PDB entry 2YQ3 | X-ray diffraction, 3.29 A resolution | chains A and B

Chain A:
Name: BVDV1 E2
Source organism: Bovine viral diarrhea virus 1
Notes: fragment: bvdv1 e2 ectodomain, residues 1-337
Sequence (337 residues; row label = number of the first residue in the row):
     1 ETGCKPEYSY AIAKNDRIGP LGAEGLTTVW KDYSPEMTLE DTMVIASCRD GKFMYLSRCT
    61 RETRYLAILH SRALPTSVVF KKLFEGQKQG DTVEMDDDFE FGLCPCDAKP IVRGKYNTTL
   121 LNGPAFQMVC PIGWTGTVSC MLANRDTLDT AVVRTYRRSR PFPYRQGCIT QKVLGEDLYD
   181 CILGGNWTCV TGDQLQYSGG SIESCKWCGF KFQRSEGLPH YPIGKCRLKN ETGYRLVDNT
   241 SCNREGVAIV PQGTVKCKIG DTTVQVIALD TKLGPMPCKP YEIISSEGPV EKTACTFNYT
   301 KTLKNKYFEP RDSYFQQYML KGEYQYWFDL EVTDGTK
Unresolved in the structure: 1-58, 64-86, 287-293, 332-337
Disulfides: Cys-59/Cys-106, Cys-104/Cys-140, Cys-130/Cys-168, Cys-181/Cys-189, Cys-205/Cys-226, Cys-208/Cys-242, Cys-257/Cys-278
Glycans and other covalent adducts: N-acetylglucosamine (NAG) linked to Asn-117, Asn-186, Asn-230, Asn-298
From the paper describing this entry:
  - post-translational modification sites: Asn-117, Asn-186, Asn-230, Asn-298
  - binding site for N-acetylglucosamine: Asn-117, Asn-186, Asn-230, Asn-298

Chain B:
Name: BVDV1 E2
Source organism: Bovine viral diarrhea virus 1
Notes: fragment: bvdv1 e2 ectodomain, residues 1-337
Sequence (337 residues; each row starts with the number of its first residue):
     2 ETGCKPEYSY AIAKNDRI
   19A G
    20 PLGAEGLTTV WKDYSPEMTL EDTMVIASCR DGKFMYLSRC TRETRYLAIL HSRALPTSVV
    80 FKKLFEGQKQ GDTVEMDDDF EFGLCPCDAK PIVRGKYNTT LLNGPAFQMV CPIGWTGTVS
   140 CMLANRDTLD TAVVRTYRRS RPFPYRQGCI TQKVLGEDLY DCILGGNWTC VTGDQLQYSG
   200 GSIESCKWCG FKFQRSEGLP HYPIGKCRLK NETGYRLVDN TSCNREGVAI VPQGTVKCKI
   260 GDTTVQVIAL DTKLGPMPCK PYEIISSEGP VEKTACTFNY TKTLKNKYFE PRDSYFQQYM
   320 LKGEYQYWFD LEVTDGTK
Unresolved in the structure: 2-8, 17-19, 19A, 22-25, 29-40, 46-58, 65-74, 79-83, 288-291, 332-337
Disulfides: Cys-59/Cys-106, Cys-104/Cys-140, Cys-130/Cys-168, Cys-181/Cys-189, Cys-205/Cys-226, Cys-208/Cys-242, Cys-257/Cys-278
Glycans and other covalent adducts: N-acetylglucosamine (NAG) linked to Asn-117, Asn-186, Asn-230, Asn-298
From the paper describing this entry:
  - post-translational modification sites: Asn-117, Asn-186, Asn-230, Asn-298
  - binding site for N-acetylglucosamine: Asn-117, Asn-186, Asn-230, Asn-298

Interface between chain A and chain B:
Cross-chain cystine bridges: Cys-295(A)/Cys-295(B)
Contacting residue pairs (89; chain A residue first):
  Glu-245(A) / Lys-306(B)  hydrogen bond (backbone-side chain)
  Val-247(A) / Leu-303(B)  hydrophobic
  Val-247(A) / Lys-306(B)
  Val-255(A) / Lys-301(B)
  Val-255(A) / Thr-302(B)
  Val-255(A) / Leu-303(B)  hydrophobic
  Val-266(A) / Leu-303(B)  hydrophobic
  Ala-268(A) / Leu-303(B)
  Asp-270(A) / Lys-306(B)  salt bridge
  Thr-271(A) / Asn-305(B)  hydrogen bond (backbone-side chain)
  Lys-272(A) / Asn-305(B)
  Lys-272(A) / Lys-306(B)  hydrogen bond (backbone-side chain)
  Leu-273(A) / Asn-305(B)
  Leu-273(A) / Tyr-307(B)  hydrophobic
  Leu-273(A) / Leu-320(B)  hydrophobic
  Gly-274(A) / Asn-305(B)  hydrogen bond (backbone-backbone)
  Gly-274(A) / Lys-306(B)
  Gly-274(A) / Tyr-307(B)  hydrogen bond (backbone-backbone)
  Pro-275(A) / Tyr-307(B)  hydrophobic
  Met-276(A) / Thr-302(B)
  Met-276(A) / Leu-303(B)
  Met-276(A) / Lys-306(B)
  Met-276(A) / Tyr-307(B)  hydrogen bond (backbone-backbone)
  Met-276(A) / Phe-308(B)  hydrophobic
  Cys-278(A) / Phe-308(B)
  Lys-279(A) / Phe-308(B)
  Pro-280(A) / Thr-300(B)
  Pro-280(A) / Phe-308(B)  hydrophobic
  Glu-282(A) / Thr-300(B)
  Ile-283(A) / Asn-298(B)
  Ile-283(A) / Tyr-299(B)
  Ile-283(A) / Thr-300(B)
  Ile-283(A) / Trp-327(B)  hydrophobic
  Ile-284(A) / Asn-298(B)
  Ile-284(A) / Tyr-299(B)  hydrogen bond (backbone-backbone)
  Ser-285(A) / Phe-297(B)
  Ser-285(A) / Asn-298(B)
  Ser-286(A) / Phe-297(B)  hydrogen bond (side chain-backbone)
  Cys-295(A) / Cys-295(B)  disulfide
  Thr-296(A) / Glu-287(B)
  Phe-297(A) / Ser-286(B)
  Phe-297(A) / Leu-330(B)  hydrophobic
  Asn-298(A) / Ile-283(B)
  Asn-298(A) / Ile-284(B)
  Tyr-299(A) / Ile-283(B)
  Tyr-299(A) / Ile-284(B)  hydrogen bond (backbone-backbone)
  Thr-300(A) / Pro-280(B)
  Thr-300(A) / Glu-282(B)  hydrogen bond (side chain-backbone)
  Lys-301(A) / Val-255(B)
  Thr-302(A) / Val-255(B)
  Thr-302(A) / Met-276(B)
  Leu-303(A) / Val-247(B)  hydrophobic
  Leu-303(A) / Val-266(B)  hydrophobic
  Leu-303(A) / Ile-267(B)
  Leu-303(A) / Ala-268(B)
  Leu-303(A) / Met-276(B)
  Lys-304(A) / Thr-271(B)
  Asn-305(A) / Thr-271(B)  hydrogen bond (side chain-backbone)
  Asn-305(A) / Lys-272(B)
  Asn-305(A) / Leu-273(B)
  Asn-305(A) / Gly-274(B)  hydrogen bond (backbone-backbone)
  Lys-306(A) / Glu-245(B)  hydrogen bond (side chain-backbone)
  Lys-306(A) / Val-247(B)
  Lys-306(A) / Asp-270(B)  salt bridge
  Lys-306(A) / Lys-272(B)  hydrogen bond (side chain-backbone)
  Lys-306(A) / Gly-274(B)
  Lys-306(A) / Met-276(B)
  Tyr-307(A) / Leu-273(B)  hydrophobic
  Tyr-307(A) / Gly-274(B)  hydrogen bond (backbone-backbone)
  Tyr-307(A) / Pro-275(B)
  Tyr-307(A) / Met-276(B)  hydrogen bond (backbone-backbone)
  Phe-308(A) / Met-276(B)  hydrophobic
  Phe-308(A) / Cys-278(B)
  Tyr-314(A) / Lys-321(B)
  Phe-315(A) / Met-319(B)  hydrophobic
  Phe-315(A) / Leu-320(B)
  Phe-315(A) / Lys-321(B)
  Phe-315(A) / Tyr-326(B)  hydrophobic
  Phe-315(A) / Phe-328(B)  hydrophobic
  Met-319(A) / Phe-315(B)  hydrophobic
  Met-319(A) / Met-319(B)  hydrophobic
  Lys-321(A) / Tyr-314(B)  hydrogen bond (side chain-backbone)
  Lys-321(A) / Gln-316(B)
  Tyr-326(A) / Tyr-314(B)  hydrogen bond
  Tyr-326(A) / Phe-315(B)  hydrophobic
  Phe-328(A) / Phe-315(B)  hydrophobic
  Phe-328(A) / Phe-328(B)  hydrophobic
  Leu-330(A) / Phe-297(B)  hydrophobic
  Leu-330(A) / Lys-321(B)
Also at the interface, not in a pair above, chain A (47 interface residues in all): Gly-246, Thr-254, Cys-257, Ile-267, Gln-317, Leu-320
Also at the interface, not in a pair above, chain B (53 interface residues in all): Gly-246, Thr-254, Cys-257, Lys-279, Ser-285, Thr-293, Thr-296, Lys-304, Ser-313, Gln-317, Tyr-318

Overview:
Chain A and chain B form an interface of 47 and 53 residues respectively, with 1 disulfide bond, 18 hydrogen
bonds and 2 salt bridges. Polar pairs include Asp-270(A)/Lys-306(B), Glu-245(A)/Lys-306(B) and
Thr-271(A)/Asn-305(B). The paper reports a binding site for N-acetylglucosamine at Asn-117(A), Asn-186(A) and
Asn-117(B) among others; modification sites Asn-117(A), Asn-186(A) and Asn-117(B) among others.
Chain A and chain B are both BVDV1 E2 (Bovine viral diarrhea virus 1); the structure, Structure of BVDV1
envelope glycoprotein E2, pH5, was determined by X-ray diffraction.
